PDB entry 8BPF | electron microscopy, 3.50 A resolution | chains B and K of the 12 polymer chains in the assembly

Chain B (and K):
Molecule: Immunoglobulin heavy constant mu
From: Homo sapiens
Notes: chain K of this document is another copy of the same molecule, construct and numbering; everything in this record applies to it too
Chain sequence (348 residues; each row starts with the number of its first residue):
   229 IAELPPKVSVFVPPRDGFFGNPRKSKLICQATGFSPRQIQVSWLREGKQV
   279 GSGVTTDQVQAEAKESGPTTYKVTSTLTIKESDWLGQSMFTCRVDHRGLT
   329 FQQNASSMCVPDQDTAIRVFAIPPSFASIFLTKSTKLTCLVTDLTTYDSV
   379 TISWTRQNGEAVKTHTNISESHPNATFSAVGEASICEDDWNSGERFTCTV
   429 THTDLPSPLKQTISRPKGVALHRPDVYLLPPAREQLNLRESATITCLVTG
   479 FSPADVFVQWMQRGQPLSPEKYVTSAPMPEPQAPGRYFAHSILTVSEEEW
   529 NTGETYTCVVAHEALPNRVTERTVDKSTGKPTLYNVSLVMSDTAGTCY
Disordered / not traced: 229-345, 572-576 (chain K: 229-345, 576)
Disulfide bonds: Cys367-Cys426, Cys474-Cys536
Covalent attachments: N-acetylglucosamine (NAG) linked to Asn563
Reported in the primary citation:
  - post-translational modification sites: Asn563
  - specificity-determining residues: Arg467, Arg514 (proposed by the authors, not directly observed)
  - specificity-determining residues: Arg467, Arg514 (by similarity / conservation)

Chain B / chain K interface:
Residue-residue contacts (4; chain B residue first):
  Tyr562(B) - Met568(K)
  Tyr562(B) - Asp570(K)  hydrogen bond
  Val564(B) - Met568(K)  hydrophobic
  Met568(B) - Tyr562(K)  hydrophobic
Other interface residues (no listed pair), chain B (4 interface residues in all): Leu566
Other interface residues (no listed pair), chain K (4 interface residues in all): Val564

Summary:
Chain B and chain K each contribute 4 residues to their interface; the contacts include 1 hydrogen bond. The
hydrogen-bonded pair is Tyr562(B)-Asp570(K). Covalently linked N-acetylglucosamine: at Asn563(B). From the
paper: specificity determinants Arg467(B) and Arg514(B); a modification site at Asn563(B).
Chain B and chain K are both Immunoglobulin heavy constant mu (Homo sapiens); the structure, FcMR binding at
subunit Fcu1 of IgM pentamer, was determined by electron microscopy (same publication as 8BPE and 8BPG).
